5HTD - chain A; structure by X-ray diffraction, 2.50 A resolution.

[Chain A]
Name: Beta-lactoglobulin
From: Bos taurus
UniProt: P02754 (LACB_BOVIN); residues 1-162 here correspond to UniProt positions 17-178 (UniProt number = residue number + 16)
Chain sequence (162 residues; row label = number of the first residue in the row):
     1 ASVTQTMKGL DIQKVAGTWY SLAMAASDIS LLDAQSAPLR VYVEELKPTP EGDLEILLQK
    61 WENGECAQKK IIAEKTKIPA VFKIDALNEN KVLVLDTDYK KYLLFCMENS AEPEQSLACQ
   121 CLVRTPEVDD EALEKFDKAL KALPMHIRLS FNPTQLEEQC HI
Not modelled in the structure: 110-114
Sequence notes: engineered mutation Ala-1 (Leu17 in P02754), Ser-2 (Ile18 in P02754)
Disulfide bonds: Cys-66/Cys-160, Cys-106/Cys-119

[Overview]
Chain A is Beta-lactoglobulin (Bos taurus); the structure, Recombinant bovine beta-lactoglobulin variant
L1A/I2S with endogenous ligand (sBlgB#1), was determined by X-ray diffraction (same publication as 5HTE and
5K06).
